5EM2 - chains A and B; structure by X-ray diffraction, 2.67 A resolution.

# Chain A
Molecule: Ribosome biogenesis protein ERB1
Source organism: Chaetomium thermophilum (strain DSM 1495 / CBS 144.50 / IMI 039719)
Reference sequence: G0SCK6 (G0SCK6_CHATD); numbering as in UniProt (aligned over 423-801)
Sequence (388 residues; numbered 414 to 801; the number before each row is that of its first residue):
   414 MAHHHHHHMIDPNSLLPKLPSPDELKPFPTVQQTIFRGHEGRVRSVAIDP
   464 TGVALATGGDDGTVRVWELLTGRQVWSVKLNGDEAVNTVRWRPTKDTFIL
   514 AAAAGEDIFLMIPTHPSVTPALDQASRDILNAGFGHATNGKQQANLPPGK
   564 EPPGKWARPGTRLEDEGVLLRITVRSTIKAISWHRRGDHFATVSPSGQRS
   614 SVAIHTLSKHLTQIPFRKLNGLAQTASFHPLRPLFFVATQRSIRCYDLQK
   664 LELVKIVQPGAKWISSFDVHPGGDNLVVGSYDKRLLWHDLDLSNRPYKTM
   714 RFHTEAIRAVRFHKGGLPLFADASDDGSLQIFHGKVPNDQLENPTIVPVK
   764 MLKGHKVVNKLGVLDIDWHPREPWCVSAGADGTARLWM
Unresolved in the structure: 414-431, 551-563
Construct notes: initiating methionine (414); expression tag (415-422)
Ion coordination: Mg2+: Asp687 (shared with 1 residue of chain C)

# Chain B
Molecule: Ribosome biogenesis protein YTM1
Source organism: Chaetomium thermophilum (strain DSM 1495 / CBS 144.50 / IMI 039719)
Reference sequence: G0SFB5 (G0SFB5_CHATD); residue numbers follow UniProt; this construct covers 1-495
Sequence (499 residues; row label = number of the first residue in the row; numbers below 1 keep their minus sign (Gly-3 is residue -3)):
    -3 GGAHMDAPMEDAPAPVAQVKVIFTTTEPDLELPESKRQLLVPADIRRYGL
    47 SRILNSESMLDTGSIPFDFLINGSFLRSSLEDYLTSNGLSLETTLTLQYV
    97 RSLIPPVYEASFEHDDWVSAVDVLSATSPAGRWSSAANSSAAVQPGQERV
   147 LSASYDGLLRIWNASGSVIATSPSGSHGGHTASIKAAKFLTSDRLASAGM
   197 DRTVRVWKYTESDHFTGELKPTLELYGHTGSVDWLDVDGHSKHILTASAD
   247 GAIGFWSASKASAPEPDASLLPGAHVSKRRKATSSVSTAQRGPLGLWSIH
   297 TAPATAAIFDPRDRTVAYSASQDHTVRTLDLTTGQVVSTLTLTHPLLSLS
   347 ALTRAGTTSPLLAAGTSARHITMVDPRASSATTSVMTLRGHANKVVSLSP
   397 SPENEYSLVSGSHDGTCRVWDLRSVRPATKEEGSLGGVSEPVYVIERESW
   447 ASKGKKKRPVAGDGCKVFSVVWDKLGIFSGGEDKKVQVNRGRNIVTEQK
Unresolved in the structure: -3 to 9, 25-26, 133-136, 273-282, 351-352, 488-495
Construct notes: expression tag (-3 to 0)

# Chain A / chain B interface
Contacting residue pairs - 48 pairs, chain A then chain B:
  Val444(A) with Arg365(B)
  Gln445(A) with Val456(B); Ala457(B)
  Gln446(A) with Arg365(B); Ala388(B), hydrogen bond (side chain-backbone); Asn389(B), hydrogen bond (backbone-side chain); Lys390(B), hydrogen bond (backbone-side chain); Ala457(B)
  Thr447(A) with Lys390(B), hydrogen bond; Ala457(B)
  Ile448(A) with Val456(B); Asp459(B)
  Arg450(A) with Asp459(B), salt bridge
  Val466(A) with Pro299(B), hydrophobic
  Glu481(A) with Tyr151(B), hydrogen bond; Lys181(B), salt bridge; Met196(B)
  Leu483(A) with Gln318(B); Lys390(B), hydrogen bond (backbone-side chain); His409(B)
  Thr484(A) with Tyr151(B); Lys462(B), hydrogen bond (backbone-side chain)
  Gly485(A) with Trp113(B)
  Arg486(A) with Asp112(B), salt bridge; Trp113(B); Tyr151(B)
  Pro529(A) with Met196(B); Arg198(B), hydrogen bond (backbone-side chain); Thr225(B); Gly226(B); Ser227(B)
  Ser530(A) with Thr225(B)
  Val531(A) with Arg198(B), hydrogen bond (backbone-side chain)
  Thr532(A) with Arg198(B); Thr225(B)
  Pro533(A) with Ser265(B); Leu267(B); Val272(B)
  Ala534(A) with Val272(B)
  Gln537(A) with His271(B); Val272(B)
  Glu785(A) with Gln318(B); His320(B), salt bridge; Pro341(B)
  Trp787(A) with Pro341(B), hydrophobic; Ser363(B)
  Met801(A) with Ser363(B); Lys390(B)
Interface residues without a listed pair, chain A (26 interface residues in all): Thr443, Val488, Arg784, Leu799
Interface residues without a listed pair, chain B (31 interface residues in all): Leu266, Ala270, Leu343, Phe464
Interface features reported in the paper:
  - pairs named by the authors: Glu481(A)-Lys181(B) (salt bridge), Arg486(A)-Asp112(B) (salt bridge), Arg486(A)-Trp113(B) (cation-pi contact), Arg486(A)-Tyr151(B) (cation-pi contact), Glu785(A)-His320(B) (salt bridge)

# Summary
Chain A and chain B form an interface of 26 and 31 residues respectively, with 9 hydrogen bonds and 4 salt
bridges. Polar contacts include Arg450(A)-Asp459(B), Glu481(A)-Lys181(B) and Arg486(A)-Asp112(B). The paper
describes salt bridges between Glu481(A) and Lys181(B), Arg486(A) and Asp112(B) and Glu785(A) and His320(B);
cation-pi contacts between Arg486(A) and Trp113(B) and Arg486(A) and Tyr151(B).
Chain A is Ribosome biogenesis protein ERB1 and chain B is Ribosome biogenesis protein YTM1, both from
Chaetomium thermophilum (strain DSM 1495 / CBS 144.50 / IMI 039719); the structure, Crystal structure of the
Erb1-Ytm1 complex, was determined by X-ray diffraction.
